PDB entry 5NG6 | X-ray diffraction, 3.34 A resolution | chains A and B

[Chain A]
Molecule: CRISPR-associated endonuclease Cpf1
Organism: Francisella tularensis subsp. novicida (strain U112)
Notes: EC 3.1.-.-
UniProt: A0Q7Q2 (CPF1_FRATN); residue numbers follow UniProt; this construct covers 2-1300
Chain sequence (1302 residues; row label = number of the first residue in the row; numbers below 1 keep their minus sign (Ser-1 is residue -1)):
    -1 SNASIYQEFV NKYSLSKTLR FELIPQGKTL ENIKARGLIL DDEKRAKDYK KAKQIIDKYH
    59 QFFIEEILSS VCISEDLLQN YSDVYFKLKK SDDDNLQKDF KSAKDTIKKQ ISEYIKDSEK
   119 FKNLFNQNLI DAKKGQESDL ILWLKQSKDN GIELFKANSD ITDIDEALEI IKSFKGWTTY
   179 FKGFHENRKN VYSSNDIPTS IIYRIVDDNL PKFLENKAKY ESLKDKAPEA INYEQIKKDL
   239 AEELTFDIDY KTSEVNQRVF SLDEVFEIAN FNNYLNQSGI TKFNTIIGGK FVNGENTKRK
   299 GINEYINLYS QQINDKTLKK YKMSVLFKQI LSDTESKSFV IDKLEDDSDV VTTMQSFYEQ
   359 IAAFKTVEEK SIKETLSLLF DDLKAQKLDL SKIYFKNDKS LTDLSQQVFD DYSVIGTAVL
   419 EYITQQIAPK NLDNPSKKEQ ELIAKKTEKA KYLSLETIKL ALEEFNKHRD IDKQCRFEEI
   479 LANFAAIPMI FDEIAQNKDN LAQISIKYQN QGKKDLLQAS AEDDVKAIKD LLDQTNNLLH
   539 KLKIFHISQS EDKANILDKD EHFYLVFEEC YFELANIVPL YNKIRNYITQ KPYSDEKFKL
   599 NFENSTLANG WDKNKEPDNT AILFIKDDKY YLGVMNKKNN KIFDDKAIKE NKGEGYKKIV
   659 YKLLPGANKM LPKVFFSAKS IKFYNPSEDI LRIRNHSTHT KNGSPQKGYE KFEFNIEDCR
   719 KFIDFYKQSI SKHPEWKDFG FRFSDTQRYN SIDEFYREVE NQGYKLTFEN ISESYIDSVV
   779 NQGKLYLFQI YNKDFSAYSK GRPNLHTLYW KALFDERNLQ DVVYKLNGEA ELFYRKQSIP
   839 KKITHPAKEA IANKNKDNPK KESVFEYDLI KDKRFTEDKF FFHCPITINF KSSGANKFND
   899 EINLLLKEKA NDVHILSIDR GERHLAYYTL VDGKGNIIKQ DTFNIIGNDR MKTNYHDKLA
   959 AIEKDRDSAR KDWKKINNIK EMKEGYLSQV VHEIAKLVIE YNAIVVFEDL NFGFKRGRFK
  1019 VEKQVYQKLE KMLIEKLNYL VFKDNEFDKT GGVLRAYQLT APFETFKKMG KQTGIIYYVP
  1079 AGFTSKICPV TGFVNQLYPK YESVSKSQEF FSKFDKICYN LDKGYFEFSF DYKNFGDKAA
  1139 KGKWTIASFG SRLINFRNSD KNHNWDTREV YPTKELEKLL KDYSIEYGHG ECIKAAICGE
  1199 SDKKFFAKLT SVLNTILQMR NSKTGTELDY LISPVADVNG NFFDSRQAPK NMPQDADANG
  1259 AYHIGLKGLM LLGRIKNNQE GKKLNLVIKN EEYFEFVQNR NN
Disordered / not traced: -1, 333-339, 430-437, 962-967, 1134-1136, 1154-1161, 1300
Differences from the reference sequence: expression tag (-1 to 1)
UniProt features mapped onto this chain:
  - region: Tyr47 to Lys51 (Binds crRNA alone and in crRNA-target DNA heteroduplex), Phe182 to Arg186 (Binds crRNA alone and in crRNA-target DNA heteroduplex), Asn301 to Asn305 (Binds DNA in crRNA-target DNA heteroduplex), Lys326 to Leu329 (Binds crRNA in crRNA-target DNA heteroduplex), His538 to Lys541 (Binds crRNA in crRNA-target DNA heteroduplex), Tyr591 to Lys595 (Binds crRNA), Leu662 to Ile679 (LKL, important for PAM recognition and DNA unwinding), Lys671 to Lys677 (Binds DNA protospacer adjacent motif (PAM) on target DNA), Arg692 to Gln704 (Binds single-strand non-target DNA), Lys791 to Ser794 (Binds crRNA), Leu803, His804 (Binds crRNA), Asn851 to Asn853 (Binds crRNA), Tyr865 to Phe873 (Binds crRNA), His954 to Trp971 (Bridge helix)
  - active site: His843 (For pre-crRNA processing), Lys852 (For pre-crRNA processing), Lys869 (For pre-crRNA processing), Asp917 (For DNase activity of RuvC domain), Glu1006 (For DNase activity of RuvC domain), Asp1255 (For DNase activity of RuvC domain)
  - site: Thr16 (Binds crRNA alone and in crRNA-target DNA heteroduplex), Lys131 (Binds target strand DNA), Thr295 (Binds crRNA in crRNA-target DNA heteroduplex), Lys320 (Binds DNA in crRNA-target DNA heteroduplex), Ser334 (Binds DNA in crRNA-target DNA heteroduplex), Tyr410 (Caps the crRNA-target DNA heteroduplex), Lys589 (Binds DNA in crRNA-target DNA heteroduplex), Lys613 (Binds DNA protospacer adjacent motif (PAM)), Lys667 (Binds Target strand DNA), Lys671 (Binds PAM), Lys677 (Binds Target strand DNA), Lys823 (Binds Target strand DNA), Gly826 (Binds Target strand DNA), Arg833 (Binds crRNA), Lys852 (Stabilizes transition state for pre-crRNA processing), Lys1026 (Binds DNA in crRNA-target DNA heteroduplex), Thr1063 (Binds DNA in crRNA-target DNA heteroduplex)
  - mutagenesis: Gly608 (G608A/E: 15% DNA cleavage), Pro663 (P663A: 25% DNA cleavage, altered non-target strand cleavage products), Asn666 (N666A: 80% DNA cleavage, altered non-target strand cleavage products), Lys667 (K667A: 30% DNA cleavage), Lys671 (K671A: 15% DNA cleavage), Lys677 (K677A: 35% DNA cleavage, altered non-target strand cleavage products), Arg692 (R692A: Slight decrease in target DNA cleavage, 30% DNA cleavage, altered non-target strand cleavage products), His694 (H694A: Wild-type DNA cleavage, altered non-target strand cleavage products), Thr698 to Ser702 (Loss of target DNA cleavage), Gln704 (Q704A: Significant decrease in target DNA cleavage), His843 (H843A: Decreased pre-crRNA processing in vitro, binds RNA, no change in DNA cleavage), Lys852 (K852A: Decreased pre-crRNA processing in vitro, binds RNA, no change in DNA cleavage), 13 further mutagenesis entries in UniProt
Metal / ion sites: Mg2+: Arg800 (shared with A-3(B) of chain B)
What the authors report for this chain:
  - binding site for crRNA (chain B): Thr16, Tyr47, Lys51, Phe182, Arg186, Lys595, His804, His881
  - mutagenesis - D917A, E1006A, D1255A: abolished catalytic activity (cleavage of both DNA strands)
  - mutagenesis - E1006Q: abolished catalytic activity
  - mutagenesis - R1218A: decreased catalytic activity
  - catalytic residues: Asp917, Glu1006, Asp1255
  - catalytic residues: His843, Lys852, Lys869 (proposed by the authors, not directly observed)
  - mutagenesis - Q704A: decreased catalytic activity (DNA cleavage activity)

[Chain B]
Molecule: crRNA
Sequence (43 nucleotides; row label = number of the first residue in the row; numbers below 1 keep their minus sign (A-18 is residue -18)):
   -18 AAUUUCUACU GUUGUAGAUA GAUUAAAAGG UAAUUCUAUC UUG
Disordered / not traced: 7-24
Metal / ion sites: Mg2+: A-3 (shared with Arg800(A) of chain A)

[Interface between chain A and chain B]
Residue-residue contacts - 106 pairs, chain A then chain B:
  Ser14(A) - A1(B)  base contact
  Lys15(A) - A1(B)  salt bridge to the phosphate
  Thr16(A) - A1(B)  hydrogen bond to the sugar
  Thr16(A) - G2(B)  hydrogen bond to the sugar
  Arg18(A) - U-15(B)  hydrogen bond to the base
  Arg18(A) - U-14(B)  sugar contact
  Arg18(A) - G2(B)  phosphate contact
  Phe19(A) - U-15(B)  sugar contact
  Glu20(A) - U-15(B)  sugar contact
  Tyr47(A) - U4(B)  phosphate contact
  Tyr47(A) - U5(B)  hydrogen bond to the phosphate
  Lys51(A) - U5(B)  salt bridge to the phosphate
  Gly181(A) - U4(B)  sugar contact
  Phe182(A) - U4(B)  sugar contact
  Asn185(A) - U5(B)  hydrogen bond to the sugar
  Arg186(A) - A6(B)  salt bridge to the phosphate
  Lys589(A) - U-12(B)  salt bridge to the phosphate
  Tyr591(A) - C-13(B)  hydrogen bond to the phosphate
  Lys595(A) - A3(B)  salt bridge to the phosphate
  Tyr789(A) - G-5(B)  phosphate contact
  Asn790(A) - U-15(B)  phosphate contact
  Lys791(A) - U-16(B)  hydrogen bond to the base
  Lys791(A) - U-15(B)  hydrogen bond to the phosphate
  Lys791(A) - G-5(B)  sugar contact
  Lys791(A) - U-4(B)  hydrogen bond to the base
  Ser794(A) - G-5(B)  hydrogen bond to the phosphate
  Tyr796(A) - U-6(B)  phosphate contact
  Tyr796(A) - G-5(B)  phosphate contact
  Ser797(A) - G-5(B)  phosphate contact
  Ser797(A) - U-4(B)  phosphate contact
  Lys798(A) - U-4(B)  phosphate contact
  Gly799(A) - U-4(B)  hydrogen bond to the phosphate
  Gly799(A) - A-3(B)  phosphate contact
  Arg800(A) - A-3(B)  salt bridge to the phosphate
  Arg800(A) - G-2(B)  salt bridge to the phosphate
  Asn802(A) - U-15(B)  hydrogen bond to the base
  Asn802(A) - U-14(B)  base contact
  Asn802(A) - A-1(B)  base contact
  Asn802(A) - U0(B)  base contact
  Leu803(A) - A-1(B)  phosphate contact
  Leu803(A) - U0(B)  hydrogen bond to the base
  His804(A) - U0(B)  stacking on the base
  His804(A) - A1(B)  salt bridge to the phosphate
  Glu829(A) - A3(B)  sugar contact
  Phe831(A) - A3(B)  sugar contact
  Arg833(A) - U-14(B)  salt bridge to the phosphate
  His843(A) - A-18(B)  hydrogen bond to the phosphate
  Ile849(A) - A-18(B)  base contact
  Ala850(A) - A-18(B)  hydrogen bond to the base
  Asn851(A) - A-18(B)  hydrogen bond to the base
  Asn851(A) - U-9(B)  sugar contact
  Asn851(A) - G-8(B)  phosphate contact
  Lys852(A) - U-9(B)  hydrogen bond to the phosphate
  Asn853(A) - C-10(B)  phosphate contact
  Asn853(A) - U-9(B)  hydrogen bond to the phosphate
  Asn856(A) - G-8(B)  hydrogen bond to the phosphate
  Lys858(A) - G-8(B)  salt bridge to the phosphate
  Lys858(A) - U-7(B)  hydrogen bond to the base
  Ser861(A) - U-9(B)  hydrogen bond to the sugar
  Ser861(A) - U-7(B)  base contact
  Val862(A) - U-7(B)  hydrogen bond to the base
  Phe863(A) - A-18(B)  base contact
  Phe863(A) - A-17(B)  base contact
  Phe863(A) - U-9(B)  sugar contact
  Phe863(A) - U-7(B)  base contact
  Tyr865(A) - A-17(B)  hydrogen bond to the base
  Tyr865(A) - U-7(B)  sugar contact
  Tyr865(A) - U-6(B)  stacking on the base
  Leu867(A) - A-18(B)  base contact
  Ile868(A) - A-17(B)  sugar contact
  Lys869(A) - A-18(B)  sugar contact
  Asp870(A) - A-17(B)  hydrogen bond to the phosphate
  Lys871(A) - A-17(B)  phosphate contact
  Lys871(A) - U-16(B)  salt bridge to the phosphate
  Arg872(A) - U-16(B)  salt bridge to the phosphate
  Arg872(A) - U-14(B)  phosphate contact
  Arg872(A) - C-13(B)  salt bridge to the phosphate
  Phe879(A) - U-15(B)  phosphate contact
  Phe879(A) - U-14(B)  phosphate contact
  His881(A) - G2(B)  hydrogen bond to the sugar
  His881(A) - A3(B)  phosphate contact
  Arg948(A) - G-8(B)  sugar contact
  Arg948(A) - U-4(B)  sugar contact
  Met949(A) - C-10(B)  sugar contact
  Met949(A) - U-9(B)  sugar contact
  Met949(A) - G-8(B)  base contact
  Thr951(A) - A-11(B)  sugar contact
  Thr951(A) - G-8(B)  base contact
  Tyr953(A) - A-11(B)  sugar contact
  Lys956(A) - A-11(B)  phosphate contact
  Lys956(A) - C-10(B)  phosphate contact
  Glu979(A) - U-12(B)  phosphate contact
  Met980(A) - U-12(B)  sugar contact
  Met980(A) - A-11(B)  phosphate contact
  Gly983(A) - U-12(B)  sugar contact
  Ser986(A) - G-2(B)  hydrogen bond to the sugar
  Ser986(A) - A-1(B)  sugar contact
  Gln987(A) - U-12(B)  base contact
  Gln987(A) - A-3(B)  hydrogen bond to the base
  Gln987(A) - G-2(B)  base contact
  His990(A) - G-2(B)  sugar contact
  Met1030(A) - A-1(B)  sugar contact
  Lys1034(A) - A-1(B)  salt bridge to the phosphate
  Lys1034(A) - U0(B)  salt bridge to the phosphate
  Lys1041(A) - G-2(B)  salt bridge to the phosphate
  Lys1041(A) - A-1(B)  salt bridge to the phosphate
Interface residues without a listed pair, chain A (71 interface residues in all): Asp792, Thr842, Glu864, Phe873, Tyr984, Val989, Glu1033

[In short]
71 residues of chain A face 25 of chain B across their interface, with 27 hydrogen bonds, 17 salt bridges and
2 aromatic stacking contacts. Among the polar pairs are Arg18(A)-U-15(B), Lys791(A)-U-16(B) and
Lys791(A)-U-4(B). The paper reports catalytic residues Asp917(A), Glu1006(A) and Asp1255(A) among others;
D917A, E1006A and D1255A of chain A abolish catalytic activity (cleavage of both DNA strands); 6 substitutions
were tested in all.
Here chain A is CRISPR-associated endonuclease Cpf1 (Francisella tularensis subsp. novicida (strain U112)) and
chain B is crRNA. Entry 5NG6 (Crystal structure of FnCas12a bound to a crRNA) was determined by X-ray
diffraction together with 5NFV from the same study.
